7SXM - chains A and F of the 6 polymer chains in the assembly; structure by X-ray diffraction, 2.50 A resolution.

== Chain A ==
Name: Methyl-coenzyme M reductase I subunit alpha
From: Methanothermobacter marburgensis str. Marburg
Notes: EC 2.8.4.1
UniProtKB: P11558 (MCRA_METTM); residue numbers follow UniProt; this construct covers 2-549
Sequence (548 residues; each row starts with the number of its first residue):
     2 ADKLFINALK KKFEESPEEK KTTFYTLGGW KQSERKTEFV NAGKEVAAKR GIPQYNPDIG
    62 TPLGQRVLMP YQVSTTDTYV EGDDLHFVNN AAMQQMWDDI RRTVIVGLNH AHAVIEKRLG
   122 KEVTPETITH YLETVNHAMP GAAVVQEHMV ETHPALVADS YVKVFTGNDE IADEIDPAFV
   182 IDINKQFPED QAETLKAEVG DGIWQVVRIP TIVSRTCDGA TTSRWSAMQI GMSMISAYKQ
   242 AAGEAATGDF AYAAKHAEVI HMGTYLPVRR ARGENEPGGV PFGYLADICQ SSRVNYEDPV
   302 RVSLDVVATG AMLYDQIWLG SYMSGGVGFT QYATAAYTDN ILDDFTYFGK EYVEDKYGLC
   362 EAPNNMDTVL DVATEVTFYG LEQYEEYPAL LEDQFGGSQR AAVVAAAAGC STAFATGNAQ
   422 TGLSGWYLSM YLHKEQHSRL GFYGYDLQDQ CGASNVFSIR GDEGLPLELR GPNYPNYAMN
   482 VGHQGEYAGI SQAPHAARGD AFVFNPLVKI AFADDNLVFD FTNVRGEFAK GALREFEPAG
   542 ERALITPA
Disordered / not traced: 2
Modified positions: His257 (N1-methylated histidine; MHS); Arg271 (5-methyl-arginine; AGM); Gln400 (2-methyl-glutamine; MGN); Gly445 (thioglycin; GL3); Asp450 (didehydroaspartate; DYA); Cys452 (S-methylcysteine; SMC)
Metal / ion sites: factor 430 Ni: Gln147 (together with 1-thioethanesulfonic acid); Na+: Arg216, Cys218 (shared with 2 residues of chain D)
Ligand contacts:
  - 1-thioethanesulfonic acid (COM): Tyr333, Phe443, Tyr444
  - factor 430 (F43), molecule 1: Ala143, Ala144, Val145, Val146, Gln147, Met150, Val151, Met229, Gln230, Met233, Ile236, Ala243
  - factor 430 (F43), molecule 2: Gly326, Gly327, Val328, Gly329, Phe330, Thr331, Gln332, Tyr333, Phe396, Gly397, Gly398, Ser399, Gln400, Gly442, Phe443
  - Coenzyme B (TP7), molecule 1: Arg225, Lys256, His257
  - Coenzyme B (TP7), molecule 2: Arg270, Arg271, Leu320, Met324, Ser325, Phe330, Phe443, Ala479, Met480, Asn481, Val482
  - xenon (XE): Gln192, Ser293, Tyr297, His496, Ala497, Gly500, Asp501
Curated features (UniProtKB/Swiss-Prot):
  - binding site (coenzyme F430): Gln147
  - binding site (coenzyme B): Arg225, Lys256, His257, Arg270
  - binding site (coenzyme M): Tyr333, Tyr444
  - modified residue: His257 (Pros-methylhistidine), Arg271 (5-methylarginine), Gly445 (1-thioglycine), Cys452 (S-methylcysteine)

== Chain F ==
Name: Methyl-coenzyme M reductase I subunit gamma
From: Methanothermobacter marburgensis str. Marburg
Notes: EC 2.8.4.1
UniProtKB: P11562 (MCRG_METTM); residues 2-247 here = UniProt positions 2-247
Sequence (246 residues; each row starts with the number of its first residue):
     2 AQYYPGTTKV AQNRRNFCNP EYELEKLREI SDEDVVKILG HRAPGEEYPS VHPPLEEMDE
    62 PEDAIREMVE PIDGAKAGDR VRYIQFTDSM YFAPAQPYVR SRAYLCRYRG ADAGTLSGRQ
   122 IIETRERDLE KISKELLETE FFDPARSGVR GKSVHGHSLR LDEDGMMFDM LRRQIYNKDT
   182 GRVEMVKNQI GDELDEPVDL GEPLDEETLM EKTTIYRVDG EAYRDDVEAV EIMQRIHVLR
   242 SQGGFN
Disordered / not traced: 59-61
Ligand contacts: factor 430 (F43): Leu117, Ser118, Gly119, Arg120, Lys153, Ser154, Val155, His156, Gly157, His158
Curated features (UniProtKB/Swiss-Prot):
  - binding site (coenzyme M): Arg120

== Interface between chain A and chain F ==
Residue-residue contacts (18):
  Leu120(A) with Arg81(F), hydrogen bond (backbone-side chain)
  Val146(A) with Ser154(F), hydrogen bond (backbone-side chain); Met171(F)
  Gln147(A) with Met171(F)
  Glu148(A) with His156(F); Phe169(F); Met171(F)
  Lys240(A) with Asp193(F), salt bridge
  Gln241(A) with Ile191(F)
  Ala242(A) with Tyr84(F); Gly152(F)
  Ala243(A) with Arg120(F), hydrogen bond (backbone-side chain); Gly152(F), hydrogen bond (backbone-backbone); Lys153(F)
  Gly244(A) with Arg120(F), hydrogen bond (backbone-side chain)
  Glu245(A) with Arg83(F), salt bridge; Glu124(F)
  Ala246(A) with Glu124(F), hydrogen bond (backbone-side chain)
Also at the interface, not in a pair above, chain A (14 interface residues in all): Arg119, Gly121, Lys122
Also at the interface, not in a pair above, chain F (15 interface residues in all): Val82, Ile122

== Summary ==
The interface between chain A and chain F involves 14 residues on one side and 15 on the other; the contacts
include 6 hydrogen bonds and 2 salt bridges. Polar contacts include Lys240(A)-Asp193(F), Glu245(A)-Arg83(F)
and Leu120(A)-Arg81(F).
Here chain A is Methyl-coenzyme M reductase I subunit alpha and chain F is Methyl-coenzyme M reductase I
subunit gamma, both from Methanothermobacter marburgensis str. Marburg. Entry 7SXM (Structure of
Xenon-derivatized Methyl-Coenzyme M Reductase from Methanothermobacter marburgensis) was determined by X-ray
diffraction together with 7SUC from the same study.
